5KR2 - chains C and D of the 4 polymer chains in the assembly; structure by X-ray diffraction, 1.78 A resolution.

Chain C (and D):
Name: Protease PR5-SQV
Source organism: Human immunodeficiency virus 1
Notes: chain D of this document is another copy of the same molecule, construct and numbering; everything in this record applies to it too
UniProtKB: V5YAB1 (V5YAB1_9HIV1); residues 1-99 here = UniProt positions 1-99
Amino-acid sequence (99 residues; each row starts with the number of its first residue):
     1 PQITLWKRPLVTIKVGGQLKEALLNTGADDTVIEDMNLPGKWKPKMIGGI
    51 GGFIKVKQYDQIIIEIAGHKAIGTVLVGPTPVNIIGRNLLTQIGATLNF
Differences from the reference sequence: conflict Lys7 (Gln in V5YAB1), Asn25 (Asp in V5YAB1), Ile33 (Leu in V5YAB1), Lys57 (Arg in V5YAB1), Ile63 (Thr in V5YAB1), Ala67 (Cys in V5YAB1), Ala95 (Cys in V5YAB1)
Residues lining bound ligands: Fortovase (ROC; (2S)-N-[(2S,3R)-4-[(2S,3S,4aS,8aS)-3-(tert-butylcarbamoyl)-3,4,4a,5,6,7,8,8a-octahydro-1H-isoquinolin-2-yl]-3-hydroxy-1 -phenyl-butan-2-yl]-2-(quinolin-2-ylcarbonylamino)butanediamide): Asn25, Gly27, Ala28, Asp29, Asp30, Ile47, Gly48, Gly49, Ile50, Phe53, Thr80, Pro81, Val82, Ile84

How chain C and chain D interact:
Residue-residue contacts (93):
  Pro1(C) with Leu97(D); Asn98(D); Phe99(D), hydrogen bond (backbone-backbone)
  Gln2(C) with Leu97(D); Asn98(D), hydrogen bond
  Ile3(C) with Thr96(D); Leu97(D), hydrogen bond (backbone-backbone); Phe99(D), hydrophobic
  Leu5(C) with Thr26(D); Arg87(D), hydrogen bond (backbone-side chain); Leu90(D), hydrophobic; Thr91(D); Ala95(D)
  Trp6(C) with Arg87(D), hydrogen bond (backbone-side chain); Thr91(D)
  Lys7(C) with Arg87(D)
  Arg8(C) with Asp29(D), salt bridge; Arg87(D)
  Pro9(C) with Thr26(D); Arg87(D)
  Leu23(C) with Gly27(D)
  Leu24(C) with Thr26(D), hydrogen bond (backbone-side chain); Leu97(D), hydrophobic; Phe99(D), hydrophobic
  Asn25(C) with Asn25(D); Thr26(D); Gly27(D), hydrogen bond (side chain-backbone)
  Thr26(C) with Leu5(D); Pro9(D); Leu24(D), hydrogen bond (side chain-backbone); Asn25(D); Thr26(D), hydrogen bond (side chain-backbone); Leu97(D)
  Gly27(C) with Leu23(D); Leu24(D); Asn25(D), hydrogen bond (backbone-side chain)
  Asp29(C) with Arg8(D), salt bridge
  Ile47(C) with Ile50(D), hydrophobic
  Gly48(C) with Ile50(D)
  Gly49(C) with Ile50(D)
  Ile50(C) with Gly49(D); Ile50(D), hydrogen bond (backbone-backbone); Gly51(D), hydrogen bond (backbone-backbone); Gly52(D); Ile54(D), hydrophobic; Thr80(D); Ile84(D), hydrophobic
  Gly51(C) with Gly51(D); Gly52(D); Ile54(D)
  Gly52(C) with Gly51(D)
  Ile54(C) with Ile50(D)
  Ala67(C) with Phe99(D), hydrophobic
  His69(C) with Phe99(D)
  Arg87(C) with Leu5(D), hydrogen bond (side chain-backbone); Trp6(D), hydrogen bond (side chain-backbone); Lys7(D); Arg8(D); Pro9(D)
  Leu90(C) with Leu5(D), hydrophobic
  Thr91(C) with Leu5(D); Trp6(D)
  Ile93(C) with Phe99(D)
  Gly94(C) with Asn98(D)
  Ala95(C) with Leu5(D); Asn98(D); Phe99(D), hydrophobic
  Thr96(C) with Gln2(D); Ile3(D); Thr4(D); Thr96(D); Leu97(D); Asn98(D), hydrogen bond (backbone-backbone)
  Leu97(C) with Pro1(D); Gln2(D); Ile3(D), hydrogen bond (backbone-backbone); Leu24(D), hydrophobic; Thr26(D); Thr96(D)
  Asn98(C) with Pro1(D); Gln2(D); Gly94(D); Ala95(D); Thr96(D), hydrogen bond (backbone-backbone); Asn98(D)
  Phe99(C) with Pro1(D), hydrogen bond (backbone-backbone); Ile3(D), hydrophobic; Leu24(D), hydrophobic; Ala67(D), hydrophobic; His69(D); Ile93(D); Gly94(D); Ala95(D), hydrophobic
Also at the interface, not in a pair above, chain C (36 interface residues in all): Thr4, Val32, Phe53
Also at the interface, not in a pair above, chain D (36 interface residues in all): Val32, Pro81

In short:
The chain C/chain D interface involves 36 residues from each chain, with 18 hydrogen bonds and 2 salt bridges.
Among the polar pairs are Arg8(C)-Asp29(D), Gln2(C)-Asn98(D) and Leu5(C)-Arg87(D). Bound to chain C:
Fortovase.
Both chains are Protease PR5-SQV (Human immunodeficiency virus 1). Entry 5KR2 (Protease PR5-SQV) was
determined by X-ray diffraction, deposited together with 5KQX, 5KQY, 5KQZ, 5KR0 and 5KR1.
